PDB entry 6SWD | electron microscopy, 3.20 A resolution | chains 2 and Q of the 19 polymer chains in the assembly

Chain 2:
Molecule: 16S ribosomal RNA
Source organism: Pyrococcus abyssi GE5
Sequence (1044 nucleotides; each row starts with the number of its first residue; note: 453 numbers in that range are skipped by the numbering (no residue carries them; nothing is unmodelled there)):
    13 AUUCXGGUUG AUCCUGCCGG AGGCCACUGC UAUGGGGGUC XGACUAAGCC AUGCGAGUCA
    73 AGGGGGCGUC CCUUCUGGGA CGCCACCGGC GGACGGCUCA GUAACACGUC GGUAACCUAC
   133 CCUCGGGAGG GGGAUAACCC CGGGAAACUG GGGCUAAUCC CCCAUAGGCC UGGGGUACUG
   193 GAAGGUCCCC AGGCCGAAAG GGAGCCGUAA GGCUCCGCCC GAGGAUGGGC CGGCGGCXGA
   253 UUAGGUAGUU GGUGGGGUAA CGGCCCACCA AGCXGAAGAU CGGUACGGGC XGUGAGAGCG
   313 GGAGCCXGGA GAUGGACACU GAGACACGGG UCCAGGCCCU ACGGGGCGCA GCAGGCGCGA
   373 XACCUCXGCA AUGCGGGAAA CXGCGACGGG GGGACCCCCA GUGCCGUGCC UCUGGCACGG
   433 CUUUUCCGGA GUGUAAAAAG CUCCGGGAAU AAGGGCUGGG CAAGGCXGGU GGCAGCCGCC
   493 GCGGUAAUAC CGGCGGCCXG AGUGGUGGCC ACUAUUAUUG GGCCUAAAGC GGCXGUAGCC
   553 GGGCCCGUAA GUCCCUGGCG AAAUCCCACG GCUCAACXGU GGGGCUCGCU GGGGAUACUG
   613 CGGGCCUUGG GACXGGGAGA GGCXGGGGGU ACCCCXGGGG UAGGGGUGAA AUCCUAUAAU
   673 CCCGGGGGGA CCGCCAGUGG CGAAGGCGCC XGGCUGGAAC GGGUCXGACG GUGAGGGCXG
   733 AAGGCCAGGG GAGCGAACXG GAUUAGAUAC CCGGGUAGUC CUGGCUGUAA AGGAUGCGGG
   793 CUAGGUGUCG GGCGAGCUUC GAGCUCGCCC GGUGCXGUAG GGAAGCXGUU AAGCCXGCXG
   853 CCUGGGGAGU ACGGCXGCAA GGCUGAAACU UAAAGGAAUU GGCGGGGGAG
  1356 CCUGCUCCUU GCACACACCG CCXGUCACUC CACCCGAGCG GGGCCUAGGU GAGGCCCGAU
  1416 CUCCUUCGGG AGGUCGGGUC GAGCCUAGGC UCCGUGAGGG GGGAGAAGUC GUAACAAGGU
  1476 AGCXGUAGGG GAACCUACGG CUCGAUCACC UCCU
Modified positions: 4AC (N(4)-acetylcytidine-5'-monophosphate) at position 17, 4AC (N(4)-acetylcytidine-5'-monophosphate) at position 53, LHH ([(2R,3R,4R,5R)-5-(4-acetamido-2-oxidanylidene-pyrimidin-1-yl)-4-methoxy-3-oxidanyl-oxolan-2-yl]methyl dihydrogen phosphate) at position 250, 4AC (N(4)-acetylcytidine-5'-monophosphate) at position 286, 4AC (N(4)-acetylcytidine-5'-monophosphate) at position 303, 4AC (N(4)-acetylcytidine-5'-monophosphate) at position 319, A2M (2'-O-methyladenosine 5'-(dihydrogen phosphate)) at position 373, 4AC (N(4)-acetylcytidine-5'-monophosphate) at position 379, 4AC (N(4)-acetylcytidine-5'-monophosphate) at position 394, 4AC (N(4)-acetylcytidine-5'-monophosphate) at position 479, 4AC (N(4)-acetylcytidine-5'-monophosphate) at position 511, 4AC (N(4)-acetylcytidine-5'-monophosphate) at position 546, 4AC (N(4)-acetylcytidine-5'-monophosphate) at position 590, 4AC (N(4)-acetylcytidine-5'-monophosphate) at position 626, 4AC (N(4)-acetylcytidine-5'-monophosphate) at position 636, 4AC (N(4)-acetylcytidine-5'-monophosphate) at position 648, 4AC (N(4)-acetylcytidine-5'-monophosphate) at position 703, 4AC (N(4)-acetylcytidine-5'-monophosphate) at position 718, 4AC (N(4)-acetylcytidine-5'-monophosphate) at position 731, 4AC (N(4)-acetylcytidine-5'-monophosphate) at position 751, 4AC (N(4)-acetylcytidine-5'-monophosphate) at position 828, 4AC (N(4)-acetylcytidine-5'-monophosphate) at position 839, 4AC (N(4)-acetylcytidine-5'-monophosphate) at position 848, 4AC (N(4)-acetylcytidine-5'-monophosphate) at position 851, 4AC (N(4)-acetylcytidine-5'-monophosphate) at position 868, OMC (o2'-methylycytidine-5'-monophosphate) at position 1376, 5HM (5-(hydroxymethyl)cytidine 5'-(dihydrogen phosphate)) at position 1378, UR3 (3-methyluridine-5'-monophoshate) at position 1467, 6MZ (N6-methyladenosine-5'-monophosphate) at position 1469, 4AC (N(4)-acetylcytidine-5'-monophosphate) at position 1479, MA6 (6N-dimethyladenosine-5'-monophoshate) at position 1487, MA6 (6N-dimethyladenosine-5'-monophoshate) at position 1488
Metal / ion sites: Mg2+ site 1 near G28 (its only coordinating residue here); Mg2+ site 2 near C39 (its only coordinating residue here); Mg2+ site 3 near C106 (its only coordinating residue here); Mg2+ site 4: A112, G113, C298; Mg2+ site 5 near A148 (its only coordinating residue here); Mg2+ site 6: A474, A475; Mg2+ site 7: A539, A540; Mg2+ site 8: G554, G555; Mg2+ site 9 near A574 (its only coordinating residue here); Mg2+ site 10: C584, C586; Mg2+ site 11 near A587 (its only coordinating residue here); Mg2+ site 12 near G591 (its only coordinating residue here); 4 more Mg2+ sites not listed

Chain Q:
Molecule: 30S ribosomal protein S15
Source organism: Pyrococcus abyssi (strain GE5 / Orsay)
UniProt: Q9V2K9 (RS15_PYRAB); residue numbers follow UniProt; this construct covers 1-158
Amino-acid sequence (158 residues; row label = number of the first residue in the row):
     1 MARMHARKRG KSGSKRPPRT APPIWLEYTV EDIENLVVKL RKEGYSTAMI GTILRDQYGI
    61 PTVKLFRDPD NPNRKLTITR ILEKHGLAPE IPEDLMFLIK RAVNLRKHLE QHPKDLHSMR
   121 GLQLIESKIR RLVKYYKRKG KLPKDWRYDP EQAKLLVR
Unresolved in the structure: 1, 154-158

Chain 2 / chain Q interface:
Contacting residue pairs (97):
  C545(2) - Arg120(Q)  hydrogen bond to the sugar
  4AC_546(2) - His5(Q)  salt bridge to the phosphate
  4AC_546(2) - Arg7(Q)  salt bridge to the phosphate
  4AC_546(2) - Ser127(Q)  phosphate contact
  G547(2) - His5(Q)  phosphate contact
  G547(2) - Ser127(Q)  phosphate contact
  G547(2) - Arg131(Q)  salt bridge to the phosphate
  U548(2) - Lys134(Q)  salt bridge to the phosphate
  C617(2) - Arg74(Q)  phosphate contact
  C618(2) - Arg74(Q)  phosphate contact
  C618(2) - Lys75(Q)  hydrogen bond to the phosphate
  C618(2) - Arg80(Q)  salt bridge to the phosphate
  U619(2) - Lys64(Q)  salt bridge to the phosphate
  U619(2) - Lys75(Q)  salt bridge to the phosphate
  G622(2) - Ala2(Q)  hydrogen bond to the phosphate
  G622(2) - Arg3(Q)  salt bridge to the phosphate
  G622(2) - Met4(Q)  sugar contact
  G623(2) - Arg3(Q)  salt bridge to the phosphate
  G623(2) - Met4(Q)  hydrogen bond to the phosphate
  G623(2) - Lys128(Q)  phosphate contact
  A624(2) - Asp94(Q)  sugar contact
  A624(2) - Phe97(Q)  sugar contact
  A624(2) - Arg101(Q)  salt bridge to the phosphate
  A624(2) - Lys128(Q)  salt bridge to the phosphate
  C625(2) - Arg101(Q)  salt bridge to the phosphate
  G633(2) - His117(Q)  sugar contact
  G634(2) - Asp115(Q)  hydrogen bond to the sugar
  G634(2) - His117(Q)  sugar contact
  C635(2) - His112(Q)  hydrogen bond to the sugar
  C635(2) - Lys114(Q)  sugar contact
  C635(2) - Asp115(Q)  sugar contact
  4AC_636(2) - Lys114(Q)  salt bridge to the phosphate
  A695(2) - Arg120(Q)  salt bridge to the phosphate
  G697(2) - His117(Q)  hydrogen bond to the base
  C706(2) - His108(Q)  hydrogen bond to the sugar
  U707(2) - Asn104(Q)  phosphate contact
  U707(2) - Leu105(Q)  phosphate contact
  U707(2) - His108(Q)  sugar contact
  U707(2) - Ser118(Q)  hydrogen bond to the sugar
  G708(2) - Leu105(Q)  sugar contact
  G708(2) - Gly121(Q)  sugar contact
  A710(2) - Lys8(Q)  sugar contact
  A711(2) - Arg3(Q)  salt bridge to the phosphate
  A711(2) - Arg9(Q)  phosphate contact
  A711(2) - Gly10(Q)  phosphate contact
  C712(2) - Gly10(Q)  phosphate contact
  C712(2) - Lys11(Q)  hydrogen bond to the phosphate
  C712(2) - Ser12(Q)  hydrogen bond to the phosphate
  G713(2) - Ser12(Q)  hydrogen bond to the base
  G714(2) - Ser12(Q)  base contact
  G714(2) - Gly13(Q)  base contact
  G714(2) - Ser14(Q)  sugar contact
  G714(2) - Lys15(Q)  salt bridge to the phosphate
  G714(2) - Arg55(Q)  sugar contact
  G715(2) - Ser14(Q)  phosphate contact
  G715(2) - Lys15(Q)  salt bridge to the phosphate
  G715(2) - Arg16(Q)  sugar contact
  G715(2) - Pro17(Q)  base contact
  G715(2) - Arg19(Q)  hydrogen bond to the base
  G715(2) - Pro61(Q)  sugar contact
  G715(2) - Thr62(Q)  sugar contact
  U716(2) - Ser14(Q)  phosphate contact
  U716(2) - Arg16(Q)  salt bridge to the phosphate
  U716(2) - Ala48(Q)  hydrogen bond to the sugar
  U716(2) - Gly51(Q)  sugar contact
  U716(2) - Thr52(Q)  hydrogen bond to the sugar
  U716(2) - Arg55(Q)  hydrogen bond to the phosphate
  C717(2) - Arg16(Q)  salt bridge to the phosphate
  C717(2) - Thr47(Q)  sugar contact
  C717(2) - Ala48(Q)  sugar contact
  C717(2) - Thr62(Q)  hydrogen bond to the phosphate
  C717(2) - Ile78(Q)  sugar contact
  4AC_718(2) - Thr77(Q)  phosphate contact
  4AC_718(2) - Thr79(Q)  hydrogen bond to the phosphate
  G719(2) - Lys64(Q)  base contact
  G719(2) - Tyr135(Q)  sugar contact
  G719(2) - Lys141(Q)  salt bridge to the phosphate
  A720(2) - Tyr135(Q)  phosphate contact
  C721(2) - Arg131(Q)  sugar contact
  C721(2) - Tyr135(Q)  sugar contact
  C721(2) - Arg138(Q)  salt bridge to the phosphate
  G722(2) - Met4(Q)  phosphate contact
  G722(2) - Arg131(Q)  salt bridge to the phosphate
  G723(2) - Arg131(Q)  salt bridge to the phosphate
  U724(2) - Arg7(Q)  salt bridge to the phosphate
  C730(2) - Gln123(Q)  hydrogen bond to the sugar
  4AC_731(2) - Leu116(Q)  phosphate contact
  U774(2) - Lys114(Q)  salt bridge to the phosphate
  C789(2) - Arg7(Q)  hydrogen bond to the sugar
  G790(2) - Ala2(Q)  phosphate contact
  G790(2) - Arg7(Q)  phosphate contact
  G791(2) - Ala2(Q)  hydrogen bond to the phosphate
  G791(2) - Arg9(Q)  salt bridge to the phosphate
  C822(2) - Lys11(Q)  sugar contact
  G823(2) - Gly10(Q)  phosphate contact
  G823(2) - Lys11(Q)  phosphate contact
  G824(2) - Arg9(Q)  hydrogen bond to the phosphate
Other interface residues (no listed pair), chain 2 (49 interface residues in all): 4AC_626, G705, G709, G732, G775
Other interface residues (no listed pair), chain Q (60 interface residues in all): Ala6, Met49, Asn73, Leu98, Ile125, Leu132, Tyr136, Lys139

Summary:
Chain 2 and chain Q form an interface of 49 and 60 residues respectively, with 22 hydrogen bonds and 26 salt
bridges. Polar contacts include G697(2)-His117(Q), G713(2)-Ser12(Q) and G715(2)-Arg19(Q). A112(2), G113(2) and
C298(2) coordinate Mg2+ site 4.
Chain 2 is 16S ribosomal RNA (Pyrococcus abyssi GE5) and chain Q is 30S ribosomal protein S15 (Pyrococcus
abyssi (strain GE5 / Orsay)); the structure, IC2 body model of cryo-EM structure of a full archaeal ribosomal
translation initiation complex devoid of ..., was determined by electron microscopy.
